7MXT - chains Z and A of the 3 polymer chains in the assembly; structure by X-ray diffraction, 3.05 A resolution.

== Chain Z ==
Name: Exonuclease 1
From: Homo sapiens
Notes: EC 3.1.-.-
UniProt: Q9UQ84 (EXO1_HUMAN); residues 1-352 here = UniProt positions 1-352
Chain sequence (358 residues; each row starts with the number of its first residue):
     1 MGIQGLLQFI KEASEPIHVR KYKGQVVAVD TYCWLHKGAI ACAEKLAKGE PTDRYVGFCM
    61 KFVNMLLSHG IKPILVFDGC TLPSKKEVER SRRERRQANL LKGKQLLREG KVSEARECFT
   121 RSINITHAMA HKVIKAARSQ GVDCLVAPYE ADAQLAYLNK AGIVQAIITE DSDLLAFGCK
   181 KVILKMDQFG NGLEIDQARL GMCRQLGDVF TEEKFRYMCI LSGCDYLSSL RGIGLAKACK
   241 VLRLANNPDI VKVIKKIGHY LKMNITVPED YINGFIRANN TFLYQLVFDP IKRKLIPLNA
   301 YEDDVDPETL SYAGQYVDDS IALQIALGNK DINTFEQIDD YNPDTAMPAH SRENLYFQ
Unresolved in the structure: 1, 347-354, 357-358
Sequence notes: expression tag (353-358)
Metal / ion sites: Mn2+ site 1: Asp152, Asp171, Asp173 (shared with 1 residue of chain B); Mn2+ site 2: Asp152 (shared with 1 residue of chain B); Mn2+ site 3: Asp173, Asp225 (shared with 1 residue of chain B); Na+: Ser222, Ser229, Ile233 (shared with DT4(A) of chain A)

== Chain A ==
Molecule: 13-nt DNA strand
Sequence (13 nucleotides; each row starts with the number of its first residue):
     1 CGCTAGTCGA CAT
Metal / ion sites: Na+: DT4 (shared with Ser222(Z), Ser229(Z), Ile233(Z) of chain Z)

== How chain Z and chain A interact ==
Residue-residue contacts - 27 pairs, chain Z then chain A:
  His36(Z) with DA10(A), base contact
  Lys37(Z) with DC11(A), sugar contact
  Ile40(Z) with DA10(A), base contact; DC11(A), base contact
  Ala41(Z) with DC11(A), base contact; DA12(A), sugar contact
  Arg54(Z) with DT13(A), salt bridge to the phosphate
  Phe58(Z) with DC11(A), phosphate contact; DA12(A), phosphate contact
  Glu117(Z) with DG9(A), phosphate contact
  Arg121(Z) with DC8(A), base contact; DG9(A), base contact
  Ser229(Z) with DT4(A), hydrogen bond to the phosphate
  Leu230(Z) with DT4(A), phosphate contact
  Arg231(Z) with DT4(A), hydrogen bond to the phosphate; DA5(A), salt bridge to the phosphate
  Gly232(Z) with DC3(A), sugar contact; DT4(A), hydrogen bond to the phosphate
  Ile233(Z) with DC3(A), phosphate contact; DT4(A), hydrogen bond to the phosphate
  Gly234(Z) with DC3(A), hydrogen bond to the phosphate; DT4(A), phosphate contact
  Leu235(Z) with DC3(A), phosphate contact
  Ala236(Z) with DG2(A), sugar contact; DC3(A), hydrogen bond to the phosphate
  Lys237(Z) with DG2(A), phosphate contact; DC3(A), hydrogen bond to the phosphate
Interface residues without a listed pair, chain Z (18 interface residues in all): Thr120

== Summary ==
18 residues of chain Z and 10 residues of chain A are in contact; the contacts include 7 hydrogen bonds and 2
salt bridges. Polar contacts include Ser229(Z)-DT4(A), Arg231(Z)-DT4(A) and Gly232(Z)-DT4(A). The Mn2+ site 1
is built by Asp152(Z), Asp171(Z) and Asp173(Z).
Here chain Z is Exonuclease 1 (Homo sapiens) and chain A is a 13-nt DNA strand. Entry 7MXT (Crystal structure
of human exonuclease 1 Exo1 (WT) in complex with 5' recessed-end DNA (cmr)) was determined by X-ray
diffraction.
